Entry 6S6X (electron microscopy, 3.50 A resolution); this record covers chains A and I of the 12 polymer chains in the assembly.

# Chain A
Name: Glutamate synthase [NADPH] large chain
From: Azospirillum brasilense
Notes: EC 1.4.1.13
UniProtKB: Q05755 (GLTB_AZOBR); residues -35 to 1479 here correspond to UniProt positions 1-1515 (UniProt number = residue number + 36)
Chain sequence (1515 residues; numbered -35 to 1479; the number before each row is that of its first residue; numbers below 1 keep their minus sign (Met-35 is residue -35)):
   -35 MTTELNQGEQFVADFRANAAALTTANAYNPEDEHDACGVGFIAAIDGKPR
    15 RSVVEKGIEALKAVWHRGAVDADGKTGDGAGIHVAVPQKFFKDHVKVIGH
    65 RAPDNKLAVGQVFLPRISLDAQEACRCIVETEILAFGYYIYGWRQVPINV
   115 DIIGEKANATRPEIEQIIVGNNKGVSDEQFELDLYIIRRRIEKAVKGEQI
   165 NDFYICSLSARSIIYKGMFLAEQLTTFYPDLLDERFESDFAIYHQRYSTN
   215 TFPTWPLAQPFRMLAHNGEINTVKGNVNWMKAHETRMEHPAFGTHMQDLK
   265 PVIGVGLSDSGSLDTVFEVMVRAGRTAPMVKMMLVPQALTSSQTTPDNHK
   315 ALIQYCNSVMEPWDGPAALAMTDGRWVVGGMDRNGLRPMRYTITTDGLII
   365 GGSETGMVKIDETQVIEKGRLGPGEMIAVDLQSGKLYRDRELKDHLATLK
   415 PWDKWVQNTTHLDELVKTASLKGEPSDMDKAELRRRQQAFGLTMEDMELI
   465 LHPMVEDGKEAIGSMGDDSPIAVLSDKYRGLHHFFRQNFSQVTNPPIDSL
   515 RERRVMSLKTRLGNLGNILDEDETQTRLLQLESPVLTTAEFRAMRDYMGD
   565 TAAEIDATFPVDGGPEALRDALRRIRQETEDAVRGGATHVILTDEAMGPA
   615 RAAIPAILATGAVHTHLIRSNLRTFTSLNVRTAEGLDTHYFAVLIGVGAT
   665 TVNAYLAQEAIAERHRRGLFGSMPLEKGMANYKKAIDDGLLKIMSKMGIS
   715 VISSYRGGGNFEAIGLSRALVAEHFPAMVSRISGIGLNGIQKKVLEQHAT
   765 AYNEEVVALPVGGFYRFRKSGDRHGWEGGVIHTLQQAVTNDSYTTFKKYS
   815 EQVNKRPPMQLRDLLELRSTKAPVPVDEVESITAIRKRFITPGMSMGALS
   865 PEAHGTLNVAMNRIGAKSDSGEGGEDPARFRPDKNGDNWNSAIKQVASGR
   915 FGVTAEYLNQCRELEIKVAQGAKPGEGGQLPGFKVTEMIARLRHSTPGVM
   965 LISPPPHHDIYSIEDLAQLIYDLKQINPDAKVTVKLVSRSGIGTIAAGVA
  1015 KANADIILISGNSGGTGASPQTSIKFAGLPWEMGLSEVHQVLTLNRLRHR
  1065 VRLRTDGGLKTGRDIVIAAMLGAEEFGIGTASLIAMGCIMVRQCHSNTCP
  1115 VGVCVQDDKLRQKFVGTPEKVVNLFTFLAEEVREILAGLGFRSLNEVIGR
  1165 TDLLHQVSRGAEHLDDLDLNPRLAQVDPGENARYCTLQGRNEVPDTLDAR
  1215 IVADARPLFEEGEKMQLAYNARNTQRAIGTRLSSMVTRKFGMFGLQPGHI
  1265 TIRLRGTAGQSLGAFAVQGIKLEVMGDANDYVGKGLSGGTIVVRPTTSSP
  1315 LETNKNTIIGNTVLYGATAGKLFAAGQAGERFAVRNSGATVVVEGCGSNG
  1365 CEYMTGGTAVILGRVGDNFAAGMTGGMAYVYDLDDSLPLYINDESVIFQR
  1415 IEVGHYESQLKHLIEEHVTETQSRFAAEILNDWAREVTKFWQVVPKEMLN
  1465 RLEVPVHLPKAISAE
Not modelled in the structure: -35 to 0, 1473-1479
Bound ions: 3Fe-4S cluster Fe: Cys1102, Cys1108, Cys1113
Ligand contacts:
  - 3Fe-4S cluster (F3S): Met479, Cys1102, Ile1103, Met1104, Val1105, Arg1106, Gln1107, Cys1108, Cys1113, Val1117, Cys1118
  - FMN (flavin mononucleotide): Met479, Pro856, Gly857, Met858, Ser859, Ala862, Leu863, Glu886, Gln909, Lys931, Gln934, Lys999, Ser1024, Ser1027, Gly1028, Gly1029, Thr1030, Gly1031, Asp1070, Gly1071, Gly1072, Leu1073, Gly1091, Ile1092, Gly1093, Thr1094
Curated features (UniProtKB/Swiss-Prot):
  - active site: Cys1 (For GATase activity)
  - binding site (FMN): Leu1049 to Arg1106
  - binding site ([3Fe-4S] cluster): Cys1102, Cys1108, Cys1113

# Chain I
Name: Glutamate synthase [NADPH] small chain
From: Azospirillum brasilense
Notes: EC 1.4.1.13
UniProtKB: Q05756 (GLTD_AZOBR); residue numbers follow UniProt; this construct covers 1-482
Chain sequence (482 residues; each row starts with the number of its first residue):
     1 MANQRMLGFVHTAQRMPDKRPAAERRQDFAEIYARFSDERANEQANRCSQ
    51 CGVPFCQVHCPVSNNIPDWLKLTSEGRLEEAYEVSQATNNFPEICGRICP
   101 QDRLCEGNCVIEQSTHGAVTIGSVEKYINDTAWDQGWVKPRTPSRELGLS
   151 VGVIGAGPAGLAAAEELRAKGYEVHVYDRYDRMGGLLVYGIPGFKLEKSV
   201 VERRVKLLADAGVIYHPNFEVGRDASLPELRRKHVAVLVATGVYKARDIK
   251 APGSGLGNIVAALDYLTTSNKVSLGDTVEAYENGSLNAAGKHVVVLGGGD
   301 TAMDCVRTAIRQGATSVKCLYRRDRKNMPGSQREVAHAEEEGVEFIWQAA
   351 PEGFTGDTVVTGVRAVRIHLGVADATGRQTPQVIEGSEFTVQADLVIKAL
   401 GFEPEDLPNAFDEPELKVTRWGTLLVDHRTKMTNMDGVFAAGDIVRGASL
   451 VVWAIRDGRDAAEGIHAYAKAKAEAPVAVAAE
Not modelled in the structure: 1-3, 476-482
Bound ions: 4Fe-4S cluster Fe site 1: Cys48, Cys51, Cys56, Cys109; 4Fe-4S cluster Fe site 2: Cys60, Cys99, Cys105, Glu125
Ligand contacts:
  - FAD (flavin-adenine dinucleotide): Ile98, Pro100, Ile154, Gly155, Ala156, Gly157, Pro158, Ala159, Tyr177, Asp178, Arg179, Tyr180, Gly185, Leu186, Gly190, Ile191, Lys195, Phe219, Glu220, Val221, Ala240, Thr241, Gly242, Tyr244, Leu266, Asp300, Thr301, Asp304, Phe402, Phe411, Asp443, Ser449, Leu450, Val451, Ala454
  - 4Fe-4S cluster (SF4), molecule 1: Cys48, Ser49, Gln50, Cys51, Pro54, Phe55, Cys56, Pro67, Leu70, Cys109, Val110, Ile111, Val119, Ile121
  - 4Fe-4S cluster (SF4), molecule 2: Cys60, Val62, Asn64, Ile66, Cys95, Gly96, Cys99, Gln101, Leu104, Cys105, Ile121, Gly122, Glu125, Val452
Curated features (UniProtKB/Swiss-Prot):
  - binding site ([4Fe-4S] cluster): Cys95, Cys99, Cys105, Cys109

# Interface between chain A and chain I
Contacting residue pairs (8; chain A residue first):
  Arg1438(A) with Ala373(I); Ala375(I)
  Glu1442(A) with His369(I); Gly371(I); Val372(I)
  Asn1445(A) with His369(I); Leu370(I), hydrogen bond (side chain-backbone)
  Asp1446(A) with His369(I)
Interface residues without a listed pair, chain A (6 interface residues in all): Ala1441, Arg1449
Interface residues without a listed pair, chain I (8 interface residues in all): Asp374, Gln382

# In short
Chain A and chain I form an interface of 6 and 8 residues respectively, with 1 hydrogen bond. The
hydrogen-bonded pair is Asn1445(A)-Leu370(I). Ligands of chain A: flavin mononucleotide and 3Fe-4S cluster.
Bound to chain I: 4Fe-4S cluster and flavin-adenine dinucleotide.
Here chain A is Glutamate synthase [NADPH] large chain and chain I is Glutamate synthase [NADPH] small chain,
both from Azospirillum brasilense. Entry 6S6X (Structure of Azospirillum brasilense Glutamate Synthase in a6b6
oligomeric state) was determined by electron microscopy together with 6S6S, 6S6T and 6S6U from the same study.
